Entry 8GC9 (X-ray diffraction, 1.85 A resolution); this record covers chain A.

[Chain A]
Protein: Ribonuclease pancreatic
Organism: Bos taurus
Reference sequence: P61823 (RNAS1_BOVIN); residues 1-124 here correspond to UniProt positions 27-150 (UniProt number = residue number + 26)
Amino-acid sequence (124 residues; numbered 1 to 124; the number before each row is that of its first residue):
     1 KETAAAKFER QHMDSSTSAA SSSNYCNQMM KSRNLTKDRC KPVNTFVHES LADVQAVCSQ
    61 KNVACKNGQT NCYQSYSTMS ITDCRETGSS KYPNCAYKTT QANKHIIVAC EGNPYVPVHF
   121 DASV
Disulfides: Cys26-Cys84, Cys40-Cys95, Cys58-Cys110, Cys65-Cys72
Small-molecule neighbours: uridine 5'-heptaphosphate (YWQ): Lys7, Gln11, His12, Arg39, Lys41, Pro42, Val43, Asn44, Thr45, Asp83, Val118, His119, Phe120, Asp121, Ala122
UniProt features mapped onto this chain:
  - active site: His12 (Proton acceptor), His119 (Proton donor)
  - binding site (substrate): Lys7, Arg10, Lys41 to Thr45, Lys66, Arg85
  - glycosylation: Lys1 (N-linked (Glc) (glycation) lysine), Lys7 (N-linked (Glc) (glycation) lysine), Asn34 (N-linked (GlcNAc...) asparagine), Lys37 (N-linked (Glc) (glycation) lysine), Lys41 (N-linked (Glc) (glycation) lysine)
From the paper describing this entry:
  - binding site for uridine 5'-heptaphosphate: His119 (from molecular simulation)

[Summary]
Bound to chain A: uridine 5'-heptaphosphate. From UniProt: active-site residues His12 and His119 and 9
substrate-binding residues. From the paper: a binding site for uridine 5'-heptaphosphate at His119.
Chain A is Ribonuclease pancreatic (Bos taurus); the structure, RNase A-Uridine 5'-Heptaphosphate (RNase
A.p7U), was determined by X-ray diffraction, deposited together with 8S96, 8GGG and 8FHM.
